PDB entry 8TVP | electron microscopy, 3.70 A resolution | chains A and B of the 16 polymer chains in the assembly

# Chain A
Protein: DNA-directed RNA polymerase II subunit RPB1
From: Saccharomyces cerevisiae
Notes: EC 2.7.7.6
UniProt: P04050 (RPB1_YEAST); residue numbers follow UniProt; this construct covers 1-1733
Sequence (1733 residues; each row starts with the number of its first residue):
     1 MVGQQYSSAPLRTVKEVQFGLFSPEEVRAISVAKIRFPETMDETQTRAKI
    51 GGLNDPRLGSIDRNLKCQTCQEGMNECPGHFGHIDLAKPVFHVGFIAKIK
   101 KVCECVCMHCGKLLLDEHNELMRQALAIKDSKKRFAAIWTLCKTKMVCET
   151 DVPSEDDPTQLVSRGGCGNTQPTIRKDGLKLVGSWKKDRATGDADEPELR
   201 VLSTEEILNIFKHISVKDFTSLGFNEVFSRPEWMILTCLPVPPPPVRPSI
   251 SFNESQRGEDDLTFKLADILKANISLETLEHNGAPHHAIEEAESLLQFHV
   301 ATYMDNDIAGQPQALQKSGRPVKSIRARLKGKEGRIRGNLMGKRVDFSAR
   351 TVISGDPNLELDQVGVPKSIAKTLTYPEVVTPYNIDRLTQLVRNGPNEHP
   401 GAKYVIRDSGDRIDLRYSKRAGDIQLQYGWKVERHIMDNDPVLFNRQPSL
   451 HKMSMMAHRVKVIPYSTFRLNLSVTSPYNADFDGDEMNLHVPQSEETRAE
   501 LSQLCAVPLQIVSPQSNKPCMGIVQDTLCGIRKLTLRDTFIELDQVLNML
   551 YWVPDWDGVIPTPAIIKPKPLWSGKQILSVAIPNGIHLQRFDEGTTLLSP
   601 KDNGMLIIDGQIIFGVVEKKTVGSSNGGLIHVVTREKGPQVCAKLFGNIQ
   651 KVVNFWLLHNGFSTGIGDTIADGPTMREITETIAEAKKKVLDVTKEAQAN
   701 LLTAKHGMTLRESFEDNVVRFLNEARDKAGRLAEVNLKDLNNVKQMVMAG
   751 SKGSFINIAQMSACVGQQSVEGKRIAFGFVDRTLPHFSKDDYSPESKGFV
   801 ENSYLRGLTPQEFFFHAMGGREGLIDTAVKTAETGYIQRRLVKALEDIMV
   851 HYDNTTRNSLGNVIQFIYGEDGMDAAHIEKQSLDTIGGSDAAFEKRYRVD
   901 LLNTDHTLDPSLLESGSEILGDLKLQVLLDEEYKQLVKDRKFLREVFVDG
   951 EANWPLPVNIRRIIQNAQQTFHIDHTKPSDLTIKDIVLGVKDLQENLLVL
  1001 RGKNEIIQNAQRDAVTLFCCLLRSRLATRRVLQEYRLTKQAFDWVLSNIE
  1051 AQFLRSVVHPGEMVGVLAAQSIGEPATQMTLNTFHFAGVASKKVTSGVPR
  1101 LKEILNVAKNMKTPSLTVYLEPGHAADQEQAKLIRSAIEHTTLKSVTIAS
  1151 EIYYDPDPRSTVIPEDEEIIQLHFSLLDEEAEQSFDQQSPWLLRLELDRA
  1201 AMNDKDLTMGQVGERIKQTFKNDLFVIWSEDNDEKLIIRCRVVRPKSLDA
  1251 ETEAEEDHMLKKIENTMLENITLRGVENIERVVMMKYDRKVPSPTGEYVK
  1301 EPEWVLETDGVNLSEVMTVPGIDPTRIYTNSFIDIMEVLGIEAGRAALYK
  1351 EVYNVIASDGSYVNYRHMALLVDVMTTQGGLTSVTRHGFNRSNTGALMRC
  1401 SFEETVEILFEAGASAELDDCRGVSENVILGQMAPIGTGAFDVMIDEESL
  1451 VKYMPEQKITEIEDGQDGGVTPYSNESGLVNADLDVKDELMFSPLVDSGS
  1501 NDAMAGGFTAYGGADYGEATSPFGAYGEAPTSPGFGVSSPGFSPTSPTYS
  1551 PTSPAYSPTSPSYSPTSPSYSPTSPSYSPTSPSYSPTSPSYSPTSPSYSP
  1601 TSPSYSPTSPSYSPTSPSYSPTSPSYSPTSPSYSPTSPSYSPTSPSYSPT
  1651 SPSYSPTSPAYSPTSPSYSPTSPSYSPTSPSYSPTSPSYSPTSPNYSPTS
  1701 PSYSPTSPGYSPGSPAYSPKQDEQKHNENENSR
Disordered / not traced: 1-7, 42-44, 188-198, 1079-1096, 1158-1187, 1221-1224, 1243-1256, 1455-1733
Bound ions: Zn2+ site 1: C67, C70, C77, H80; Zn2+ site 2: C107, M108, C110, C167; Mg2+: D483, D485
UniProt features mapped onto this chain:
  - region: P248 to D260 (Lid loop), N306 to K323 (Rudder loop), P810 to E822 (Bridging helix)
  - binding site (Zn(2+)): C67, C70, C77, H80, C107, C110, C148, C167
  - binding site (Mg(2+)): D481, D483, D485
  - modified residue: T1471 (Phosphothreonine)
  - cross-link (Glycyl lysine isopeptide (Lys-Gly)): K695 (interchain with G-Cter in ubiquitin), K1246 (interchain with G-Cter in ubiquitin), K1350 (interchain with G-Cter in ubiquitin)

# Chain B
Protein: DNA-directed RNA polymerase subunit beta
From: Saccharomyces cerevisiae
Notes: EC 2.7.7.6
UniProt: A0A6A5Q4H2 (A0A6A5Q4H2_YEASX); residues 1-1224 here = UniProt positions 1-1224
Sequence (1224 residues; row label = number of the first residue in the row):
     1 MSDLANSEKYYDEDPYGFEDESAPITAEDSWAVISAFFREKGLVSQQLDS
    51 FNQFVDYTLQDIICEDSTLILEQLAQHTTESDNISRKYEISFGKIYVTKP
   101 MVNESDGVTHALYPQEARLRNLTYSSGLFVDVKKRTYEAIDVPGRELKYE
   151 LIAEESEDDSESGKVFIGRLPIMLRSKNCYLSEATESDLYKLKECPFDMG
   201 GYFIINGSEKVLIAQERSAGNIVQVFKKAAPSPISHVAEIRSALEKGSRF
   251 ISTLQVKLYGREGSSARTIKATLPYIKQDIPIVIIFRALGIIPDGEILEH
   301 ICYDVNDWQMLEMLKPCVEDGFVIQDRETALDFIGRRGTALGIKKEKRIQ
   351 YAKDILQKEFLPHITQLEGFESRKAFFLGYMINRLLLCALDRKDQDDRDH
   401 FGKKRLDLAGPLLAQLFKTLFKKLTKDIFRYMQRTVEEAHDFNMKLAINA
   451 KTITSGLKYALATGNWGEQKKAMSSRAGVSQVLNRYTYSSTLSHLRRTNT
   501 PIGRDGKLAKPRQLHNTHWGLVCPAETPEGQACGLVKNLSLMSCISVGTD
   551 PMPIITFLSEWGMEPLEDYVPHQSPDATRVFVNGVWHGVHRNPARLMETL
   601 RTLRRKGDINPEVSMIRDIREKELKIFTDAGRVYRPLFIVEDDESLGHKE
   651 LKVRKGHIAKLMATEYQDIEGGFEDVEEYTWSSLLNEGLVEYIDAEEEES
   701 ILIAMQPEDLEPAEANEENDLDVDPAKRIRVSHHATTFTHCEIHPSMILG
   751 VAASIIPFPDHNQSPRNTYQSAMGKQAMGVFLTNYNVRMDTMANILYYPQ
   801 KPLGTTRAMEYLKFRELPAGQNAIVAIACYSGYNQEDSMIMNQSSIDRGL
   851 FRSLFFRSYMDQEKKYGMSITETFEKPQRTNTLRMKHGTYDKLDDDGLIA
   901 PGVRVSGEDVIIGKTTPISPDEEELGQRTAYHSKRDASTPLRSTENGIVD
   951 QVLVTTNQDGLKFVKVRVRTTKIPQIGDKFASRHGQKGTIGITYRREDMP
  1001 FTAEGIVPDLIINPHAIPSRMTVAHLIECLLSKVAALSGNEGDASPFTDI
  1051 TVEGISKLLREHGYQSRGFEVMYNGHTGKKLMAQIFFGPTYYQRLRHMVD
  1101 DKIHARARGPMQVLTRQPVEGRSRDGGLRFGEMERDCMIAHGAASFLKER
  1151 LMEASDAFRVHICGICGLMTVIAKLNHNQFECKGCDNKIDIYQIHIPYAA
  1201 KLLFQELMAMNITPRLYTDRSRDF
Disordered / not traced: 1-19, 73-86, 140-161, 244-251, 340-346, 436-441, 468-475, 503-513, 673-676, 717-735, 880-944
Bound ions: Zn2+: C1163, C1166, C1182, C1185

# How chain A and chain B interact
Pairs across the interface - 325 pairs, chain A then chain B:
  S8(A) - Q1193(B)  hydrogen bond
  A9(A) - H1161(B)
  A9(A) - F1180(B)  hydrophobic
  A9(A) - Q1193(B)  hydrogen bond (backbone-side chain)
  P10(A) - I1191(B)
  P10(A) - Y1192(B)
  P10(A) - Q1193(B)  hydrogen bond (backbone-backbone)
  L11(A) - Q1193(B)
  L11(A) - H1195(B)
  R12(A) - Y1192(B)
  R12(A) - Q1193(B)  hydrogen bond (backbone-backbone)
  R12(A) - I1194(B)
  R12(A) - T1218(B)
  V14(A) - I1194(B)  hydrophobic
  K15(A) - Y1217(B)  hydrogen bond (backbone-backbone)
  K15(A) - T1218(B)
  K15(A) - D1219(B)
  K15(A) - R1220(B)
  E16(A) - R1215(B)
  E16(A) - L1216(B)
  E16(A) - Y1217(B)  hydrogen bond (backbone-backbone)
  E16(A) - D1219(B)
  E16(A) - R1220(B)
  E16(A) - S1221(B)  hydrogen bond (side chain-backbone)
  V17(A) - R1215(B)
  V17(A) - L1216(B)  hydrophobic
  Q18(A) - T1213(B)
  Q18(A) - P1214(B)
  Q18(A) - R1215(B)  hydrogen bond (backbone-backbone)
  F19(A) - T1213(B)
  G20(A) - N1211(B)
  G20(A) - I1212(B)
  G20(A) - T1213(B)  hydrogen bond (backbone-backbone)
  L21(A) - N1211(B)
  L21(A) - I1212(B)  hydrophobic
  L21(A) - T1213(B)
  F22(A) - L1168(B)  hydrophobic
  F22(A) - M1208(B)  hydrophobic
  F22(A) - N1211(B)  hydrogen bond (backbone-backbone)
  F22(A) - I1212(B)
  F22(A) - T1213(B)
  E26(A) - L1168(B)
  E26(A) - R1215(B)  salt bridge
  A29(A) - G1184(B)
  T69(A) - K1174(B)
  Q71(A) - N1176(B)
  E72(A) - L1175(B)
  E72(A) - N1176(B)
  M74(A) - R1116(B)  hydrogen bond (backbone-side chain)
  N75(A) - R1116(B)  hydrogen bond (backbone-side chain)
  N75(A) - F1158(B)
  P78(A) - K1201(B)
  F81(A) - Q1205(B)
  F81(A) - M1208(B)  hydrophobic
  H92(A) - M1210(B)  hydrogen bond (side chain-backbone)
  H92(A) - N1211(B)
  F228(A) - R1215(B)
  L236(A) - N1211(B)
  P240(A) - M1208(B)
  P240(A) - N1211(B)
  P243(A) - Q1205(B)
  P245(A) - Y1198(B)
  V246(A) - Q1205(B)
  P248(A) - L1114(B)  hydrophobic
  N253(A) - K865(B)
  E254(A) - K865(B)  salt bridge
  Y303(A) - A1209(B)
  M304(A) - A1209(B)
  M304(A) - M1210(B)  hydrophobic
  M304(A) - N1211(B)
  I325(A) - A1209(B)  hydrophobic
  I325(A) - M1210(B)  hydrophobic
  R328(A) - E1206(B)  salt bridge
  L329(A) - E1206(B)
  R335(A) - L1114(B)
  R335(A) - L1202(B)
  R335(A) - E1206(B)
  I336(A) - L1203(B)  hydrophobic
  R337(A) - R1129(B)  hydrogen bond (backbone-side chain)
  R337(A) - E1132(B)  salt bridge
  G338(A) - R1129(B)  hydrogen bond (backbone-side chain)
  N339(A) - T1115(B)
  N339(A) - Q1117(B)  hydrogen bond (backbone-side chain)
  N339(A) - A1199(B)
  L340(A) - L1151(B)
  L340(A) - A1200(B)
  L340(A) - L1203(B)  hydrophobic
  M341(A) - R1135(B)  hydrogen bond
  G342(A) - R1129(B)  hydrogen bond (backbone-side chain)
  G342(A) - F1130(B)
  K343(A) - Q1117(B)
  K343(A) - R1129(B)
  K343(A) - F1130(B)  hydrogen bond (backbone-backbone)
  K343(A) - L1151(B)  hydrogen bond (side chain-backbone)
  K343(A) - S1155(B)
  K343(A) - D1156(B)  salt bridge
  K343(A) - P1197(B)
  R344(A) - P1118(B)
  R344(A) - E1120(B)  salt bridge
  R344(A) - G1127(B)  hydrogen bond (side chain-backbone)
  R344(A) - L1128(B)
  R344(A) - R1129(B)
  R344(A) - S1155(B)  hydrogen bond (backbone-side chain)
  V345(A) - P1118(B)
  V345(A) - G1127(B)
  V345(A) - L1128(B)  hydrogen bond (backbone-backbone)
  V345(A) - F1130(B)  hydrophobic
  V345(A) - R1150(B)
  V345(A) - A1154(B)  hydrophobic
  D346(A) - R1106(B)
  D346(A) - R1150(B)  hydrogen bond (backbone-side chain)
  D346(A) - A1154(B)
  F347(A) - R1106(B)  hydrogen bond (backbone-backbone)
  F347(A) - A1107(B)  hydrophobic
  F347(A) - R1108(B)
  F347(A) - R1150(B)
  S348(A) - A1105(B)
  S348(A) - R1106(B)
  S348(A) - L1128(B)
  A349(A) - H1104(B)
  A349(A) - A1105(B)  hydrophobic
  A349(A) - L1128(B)
  R350(A) - K1102(B)
  R350(A) - I1103(B)
  R350(A) - H1104(B)  hydrogen bond (backbone-backbone)
  R350(A) - L1128(B)
  T351(A) - I1103(B)
  G355(A) - Y833(B)
  D356(A) - Y833(B)  hydrogen bond
  P357(A) - G832(B)
  P357(A) - Y833(B)
  N358(A) - Y833(B)  hydrogen bond
  S369(A) - I1103(B)
  I370(A) - I1103(B)  hydrophobic
  L374(A) - R1106(B)
  R412(A) - R1108(B)
  L443(A) - M1138(B)  hydrophobic
  L443(A) - F1146(B)  hydrophobic
  N445(A) - E1134(B)
  Q447(A) - E1134(B)  hydrogen bond
  S449(A) - M1133(B)
  S449(A) - E1134(B)
  S449(A) - C1137(B)
  H451(A) - C1137(B)  hydrogen bond (backbone-side chain)
  K452(A) - H1141(B)  hydrogen bond (backbone-side chain)
  S454(A) - C1137(B)
  M455(A) - E1134(B)
  M455(A) - C1137(B)  hydrophobic
  M455(A) - M1138(B)  hydrophobic
  M455(A) - H1141(B)  hydrogen bond (backbone-side chain)
  Y465(A) - I976(B)  hydrophobic
  S466(A) - V1099(B)
  T467(A) - I976(B)
  R469(A) - Y833(B)
  R469(A) - I976(B)
  R469(A) - G991(B)  hydrogen bond (side chain-backbone)
  L472(A) - Q835(B)
  D481(A) - E836(B)
  D481(A) - D837(B)
  F482(A) - E836(B)
  F482(A) - S838(B)
  F482(A) - T989(B)  hydrogen bond (backbone-side chain)
  D483(A) - D837(B)
  D483(A) - K979(B)
  D483(A) - K987(B)
  D483(A) - T989(B)
  G484(A) - T989(B)
  H490(A) - R1150(B)  hydrogen bond
  V491(A) - R1150(B)  hydrogen bond (backbone-side chain)
  P492(A) - E1149(B)
  Q493(A) - E1149(B)  hydrogen bond (backbone-side chain)
  S494(A) - E1149(B)
  E496(A) - S1145(B)  hydrogen bond
  T497(A) - F1146(B)
  T497(A) - E1149(B)  hydrogen bond
  E500(A) - A1143(B)
  E500(A) - A1144(B)
  E500(A) - S1145(B)  hydrogen bond (side chain-backbone)
  E500(A) - F1146(B)  hydrogen bond (side chain-backbone)
  L501(A) - F1146(B)  hydrophobic
  C505(A) - M1138(B)  hydrophobic
  C505(A) - H1141(B)
  Q510(A) - H1141(B)  hydrogen bond
  Q525(A) - Q835(B)  hydrogen bond (side chain-backbone)
  Q525(A) - E836(B)  hydrogen bond
  Q525(A) - H1015(B)
  D526(A) - C829(B)  hydrogen bond
  D526(A) - Q835(B)  hydrogen bond (backbone-side chain)
  D526(A) - N1013(B)  hydrogen bond
  D526(A) - H1015(B)  salt bridge
  C529(A) - H1015(B)
  L657(A) - C829(B)  hydrophobic
  L658(A) - Y830(B)
  L658(A) - N1074(B)
  L658(A) - H1076(B)
  L658(A) - L1081(B)
  H659(A) - N1074(B)  hydrogen bond
  H659(A) - T1077(B)
  N660(A) - M1082(B)  hydrogen bond (backbone-backbone)
  N660(A) - A1083(B)  hydrogen bond (backbone-backbone)
  G661(A) - A1083(B)
  F662(A) - A828(B)
  F662(A) - C829(B)  hydrogen bond (backbone-side chain)
  F662(A) - P1014(B)
  S663(A) - I827(B)  hydrogen bond (side chain-backbone)
  S663(A) - P1014(B)
  S663(A) - Q1084(B)
  S663(A) - I1085(B)
  S663(A) - F1086(B)  hydrogen bond (side chain-backbone)
  T664(A) - I827(B)
  T664(A) - P1014(B)
  T664(A) - F1069(B)
  T664(A) - F1086(B)
  G665(A) - F1069(B)
  I666(A) - V1023(B)  hydrophobic
  G667(A) - R1067(B)
  D668(A) - F1069(B)
  I670(A) - R1067(B)
  M746(A) - P1014(B)
  M746(A) - H1015(B)
  M746(A) - P1018(B)  hydrophobic
  S751(A) - H1015(B)  hydrogen bond
  K752(A) - E836(B)  salt bridge
  K752(A) - H1015(B)
  K752(A) - P1018(B)
  K752(A) - S1019(B)
  K752(A) - R1020(B)
  N757(A) - P1018(B)  hydrogen bond (side chain-backbone)
  N757(A) - S1019(B)
  N757(A) - M1021(B)
  M761(A) - P1018(B)  hydrophobic
  M761(A) - M1021(B)  hydrophobic
  A776(A) - N516(B)
  G778(A) - H515(B)
  G778(A) - N516(B)
  F779(A) - N516(B)
  F779(A) - T517(B)
  R782(A) - E698(B)  hydrogen bond (side chain-backbone)
  R782(A) - E699(B)  hydrogen bond (side chain-backbone)
  R782(A) - S700(B)
  R782(A) - I701(B)  hydrogen bond (side chain-backbone)
  T783(A) - N516(B)  hydrogen bond (backbone-side chain)
  L784(A) - W519(B)  hydrophobic
  P785(A) - E698(B)
  P785(A) - I701(B)
  P785(A) - L702(B)
  P785(A) - I703(B)
  H786(A) - W519(B)
  H786(A) - L702(B)
  H786(A) - I703(B)  hydrogen bond (side chain-backbone)
  H786(A) - M705(B)  hydrogen bond
  F787(A) - L702(B)
  Y804(A) - H761(B)
  Y804(A) - N762(B)
  Y804(A) - Q763(B)
  Y804(A) - M1021(B)  hydrophobic
  Y804(A) - V1023(B)
  L805(A) - H761(B)
  L805(A) - V1052(B)  hydrophobic
  R806(A) - H761(B)  hydrogen bond (backbone-side chain)
  G807(A) - D760(B)
  G807(A) - H761(B)
  L808(A) - D760(B)  hydrogen bond (backbone-backbone)
  L808(A) - F1047(B)
  T809(A) - F1047(B)
  P810(A) - W519(B)
  P810(A) - M705(B)  hydrophobic
  P810(A) - P745(B)  hydrophobic
  P810(A) - F1047(B)
  Q811(A) - M705(B)
  F813(A) - L749(B)  hydrophobic
  F813(A) - P759(B)
  F813(A) - D760(B)
  F813(A) - N767(B)
  F813(A) - F1047(B)  hydrophobic
  F814(A) - N516(B)
  F814(A) - W519(B)  hydrophobic
  F814(A) - P524(B)  hydrophobic
  F814(A) - I748(B)  hydrophobic
  H816(A) - Q763(B)
  H816(A) - S764(B)  hydrogen bond (side chain-backbone)
  A817(A) - P524(B)  hydrophobic
  A817(A) - S764(B)
  M818(A) - L514(B)
  M818(A) - N516(B)
  G820(A) - S764(B)
  R821(A) - L514(B)
  R821(A) - P524(B)  hydrogen bond (side chain-backbone)
  R821(A) - T527(B)
  R821(A) - G534(B)
  L824(A) - T768(B)
  A828(A) - G530(B)
  R839(A) - E1132(B)  salt bridge
  V842(A) - D1136(B)
  K843(A) - R1135(B)
  E846(A) - R1135(B)  salt bridge
  M1063(A) - I1139(B)
  V1066(A) - D1136(B)
  V1066(A) - I1139(B)  hydrophobic
  V1066(A) - A1140(B)  hydrophobic
  Q1070(A) - D1136(B)  hydrogen bond (side chain-backbone)
  Q1070(A) - C1137(B)
  Q1070(A) - A1140(B)
  L1409(A) - L1207(B)  hydrophobic
  D1420(A) - R1220(B)  hydrogen bond (backbone-side chain)
  V1424(A) - I1139(B)  hydrophobic
  V1428(A) - L1147(B)  hydrophobic
  I1429(A) - P1197(B)
  I1429(A) - A1200(B)
  L1430(A) - H1195(B)
  L1430(A) - I1196(B)
  L1430(A) - P1197(B)
  L1430(A) - F1204(B)  hydrophobic
  G1431(A) - K1148(B)
  G1431(A) - M1152(B)
  G1431(A) - P1197(B)
  M1433(A) - S1145(B)  hydrogen bond
  A1434(A) - A1144(B)
  I1436(A) - I1139(B)  hydrophobic
  I1436(A) - A1144(B)
  G1437(A) - G1142(B)
  T1438(A) - G1142(B)  hydrogen bond (backbone-backbone)
  T1438(A) - A1144(B)
  T1438(A) - S1145(B)
  G1439(A) - A1144(B)
Other interface residues (no listed pair), chain A (195 interface residues in all): T13, I30, Q68, C70, E76, H80, F95, C238, P242, K332, V352, I353, S354, T373, E433, P448, T475, A480, N488, L504, V524, T527, Q545, N654, N742, Q760, F777, V780, S788, K789, I825, Q838, N1265, F1410, G1413, R1422, Q1432
Other interface residues (no listed pair), chain B (170 interface residues in all): G263, H400, H518, C523, E529, C533, E742, Y769, S831, G988, I992, I1017, L1026, I1027, L1030, K1079, V1113, G1131, R1159, C1166, T1170, I1172, A1173, H1177, K1183

# In short
The interface between chain A and chain B involves 195 residues on one side and 170 on the other, with 69
hydrogen bonds and 10 salt bridges. Polar pairs include E26(A)-R1215(B), E254(A)-K865(B) and R328(A)-E1206(B).
Chain A is DNA-directed RNA polymerase II subunit RPB1 and chain B is DNA-directed RNA polymerase subunit
beta, both from Saccharomyces cerevisiae; the structure, Cryo-EM structure of CPD-stalled Pol II in complex
with Rad26 (open state), was determined by electron microscopy, deposited together with 8TUG, 8TVQ, 8TVS,
8TVV, 8TVW, 8TVX and 8TVY.
